PDB entry 1LTB | X-ray diffraction, 2.60 A resolution | chains E and C of the 7 polymer chains in the assembly

# Chain E
Molecule: Heat-labile enterotoxin, subunit B
Source organism: Escherichia coli
UniProtKB: P32890 (ELBP_ECOLI); residues 1-103 here correspond to UniProt positions 22-124 (UniProt number = residue number + 21)
Chain sequence (103 residues; row label = number of the first residue in the row):
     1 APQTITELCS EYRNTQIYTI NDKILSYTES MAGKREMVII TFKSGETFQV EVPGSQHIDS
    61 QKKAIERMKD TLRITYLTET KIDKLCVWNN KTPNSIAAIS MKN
Cystine bridges: Cys-9/Cys-86

# Chain C
Molecule: Heat-labile enterotoxin, subunit A
Source organism: Escherichia coli
UniProtKB: P06717 (ELAP_ECOLI); residues 192-236 here correspond to UniProt positions 210-254 (UniProt number = residue number + 18)
Chain sequence (45 residues; row label = number of the first residue in the row):
   192 RTITGDTCNE ETQNLSTIYL REYQSKVKRQ IFSDYQSEVD IYNRI
Disordered / not traced: 192-195

# How chain E and chain C interact
Pairs across the interface (18):
  Lys-63(E) with Ile-232(C); Tyr-233(C); Ile-236(C)
  Glu-66(E) with Arg-235(C), salt bridge; Ile-236(C)
  Arg-67(E) with Ile-232(C)
  Leu-77(E) with Lys-219(C); Phe-223(C)
  Thr-78(E) with Ser-216(C), hydrogen bond (backbone-side chain); Lys-219(C); Arg-220(C)
  Glu-79(E) with Ser-216(C), hydrogen bond (backbone-side chain); Lys-219(C), salt bridge
  Thr-80(E) with Ser-216(C); Arg-220(C)
  Lys-81(E) with Glu-213(C), salt bridge
  Asn-103(E) with Lys-217(C), hydrogen bond (backbone-side chain); Arg-220(C), hydrogen bond (backbone-side chain)
Interface residues without a listed pair, chain E (12 interface residues in all): Lys-62, Asp-70, Ile-74
Interface residues without a listed pair, chain C (13 interface residues in all): Arg-212, Gln-227, Val-230

# Overview
Chain E and chain C form an interface of 12 and 13 residues respectively; the contacts include 4 hydrogen
bonds and 3 salt bridges. Polar contacts include Glu-66(E)/Arg-235(C), Glu-79(E)/Lys-219(C) and
Lys-81(E)/Glu-213(C).
Chain E is Heat-labile enterotoxin, subunit B and chain C is Heat-labile enterotoxin, subunit A, both from
Escherichia coli; the structure, 2.6 angstroms crystal structure of partially-activated E. coli heat-labile
enterotoxin (lt), was determined by X-ray diffraction.
